8XO2 - chains B and E of the 6 polymer chains in the assembly; structure by X-ray diffraction, 1.31 A resolution.

== Chain B ==
Name: Fusion glycoprotein F1
Reference sequence: P69353 (FUS_MEASE); residue numbers follow UniProt; this construct covers 452-486
Amino-acid sequence (37 residues; row label = number of the first residue in the row):
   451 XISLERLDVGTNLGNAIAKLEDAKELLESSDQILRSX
Disordered / not traced: 451-452
Differences from the reference sequence: acetylation (451); amidation (487)
Modified / non-standard residues: ACE (acetyl group) at position 451; NH2 (amino group) at position 487
Bound ions: Mg2+ near Asp472 (its only coordinating residue here)

== Chain E ==
Name: Fusion glycoprotein F1
Reference sequence: P69353 (FUS_MEASE); residue numbers follow UniProt; this construct covers 143-184
Amino-acid sequence (44 residues; each row starts with the number of its first residue):
   142 XNSQAIDNLRASLETTNQAIEAIRQAGQEMILAVQGVQDYINNX
Differences from the reference sequence: acetylation (142); amidation (185)
Modified / non-standard residues: ACE (acetyl group) at position 142; NH2 (amino group) at position 185

== Chain B / chain E interface ==
Contacting residue pairs (25; chain B residue first):
  Arg456(B) with Asn183(E)
  Leu457(B) with Gln179(E); Ile182(E), hydrophobic; Asn183(E), hydrogen bond (backbone-side chain)
  Asp458(B) with Gln179(E)
  Val459(B) with Gln179(E), hydrogen bond (backbone-side chain)
  Leu463(B) with Val175(E), hydrophobic; Gln176(E)
  Ala466(B) with Ile172(E), hydrophobic
  Ile467(B) with Ile172(E), hydrophobic; Gln176(E)
  Leu470(B) with Arg165(E), hydrogen bond (backbone-side chain); Gly168(E); Gln169(E); Ile172(E), hydrophobic
  Glu471(B) with Gln169(E)
  Ala473(B) with Arg165(E)
  Lys474(B) with Arg165(E)
  Leu477(B) with Asn158(E); Ile161(E), hydrophobic; Glu162(E)
  Ser480(B) with Asn158(E), hydrogen bond
  Asp481(B) with Asn158(E), hydrogen bond
  Leu484(B) with Arg151(E), hydrogen bond (backbone-side chain); Glu155(E)
Also at the interface, not in a pair above, chain B (17 interface residues in all): Gly460, Ser486
Also at the interface, not in a pair above, chain E (15 interface residues in all): Leu154

== In short ==
17 residues of chain B face 15 of chain E across their interface, with 6 hydrogen bonds. Among the polar pairs
are Leu457(B)-Asn183(E), Val459(B)-Gln179(E) and Leu470(B)-Arg165(E).
Chain B is Fusion glycoprotein F1 and chain E is Fusion glycoprotein F1; the structure, Crystal structure of
measles virus fusion inhibitor M1 complexed with F protein HR1 (HR1-42) (P21212 space ..., was determined by
X-ray diffraction together with 8XNE, 8XO3, 8XO4, 8XO5, 8XO6, 8XO7 and 8XO8 from the same study.
